8WM7 - chains B and D of the 7 polymer chains in the assembly; structure by electron microscopy, 3.53 A resolution.

# Chain B
Protein: Nitrate transport permease protein
Organism: Nostoc sp
Reference sequence: Q8YZ77 (Q8YZ77_NOSS1); residues 1-279 here = UniProt positions 1-279
Sequence (279 residues; numbered 1 to 279; the number before each row is that of its first residue):
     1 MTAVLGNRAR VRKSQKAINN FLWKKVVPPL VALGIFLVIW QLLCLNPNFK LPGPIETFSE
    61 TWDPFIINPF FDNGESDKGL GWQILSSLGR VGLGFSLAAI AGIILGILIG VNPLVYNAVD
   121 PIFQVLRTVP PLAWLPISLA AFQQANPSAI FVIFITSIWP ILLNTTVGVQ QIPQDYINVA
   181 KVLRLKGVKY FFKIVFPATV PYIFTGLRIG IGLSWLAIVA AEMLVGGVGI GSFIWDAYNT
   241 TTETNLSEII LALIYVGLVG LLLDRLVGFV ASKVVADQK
Not modelled in the structure: 1-21, 275-279

# Chain D
Protein: Nitrate transport ATP-binding protein
Organism: Nostoc sp
Reference sequence: Q8YZ75 (Q8YZ75_NOSS1); residue numbers follow UniProt; this construct covers 1-277
Sequence (277 residues; each row starts with the number of its first residue):
     1 MQIINRNNQT NLKPQKTDNF LVVEGVSKIY PTPEGPYTVL DGIDLKVREG EFVCLIGHSG
    61 CGKSTLLNMI SGFNTPSEGV VLLQDKPITE PGPDRMMVFQ NYCLLPWLNV FENVYLAVDA
   121 VFPNKPQAEK RAIVREHLAM VGLTEAAEKK PSQISGGMKQ RVAIARALSI RPQVLILDEP
   181 FGALDAITKE ELQEELLQIW SDHQVTVLMI THDIDEALFL ADRVVMMTNG PAAQIGEILD
   241 IPFDRPRNRR RIMEDPKYYD LRNYALDFLF NRFAHNE
Not modelled in the structure: 1-16, 274-277
Ligand contacts: ADP (adenosine-5'-diphosphate): Tyr30, Thr32, Tyr37, Val39, Ser59, Gly60, Cys61, Gly62, Lys63, Ser64, Thr65

# Chain B / chain D interface
Residue-residue contacts (25):
  Asp175(B) with Asn101(D); Cys103(D)
  Tyr176(B) with Leu104(D); Leu105(D), hydrophobic; Pro106(D); Trp107(D), hydrophobic
  Asn178(B) with Phe73(D); Phe99(D)
  Val179(B) with Cys103(D); Arg166(D)
  Lys181(B) with Pro91(D)
  Val182(B) with Gly92(D); Pro93(D); Met96(D), hydrophobic; Met97(D)
  Leu183(B) with Ala120(D), hydrophobic; Ile170(D), hydrophobic
  Arg184(B) with Pro91(D), hydrogen bond (side chain-backbone); Gly92(D); Pro93(D)
  Lys193(B) with Leu116(D); Asp119(D), salt bridge
  Pro197(B) with Trp107(D), hydrogen bond (backbone-side chain)
  Ala198(B) with Trp107(D), hydrophobic
  Pro201(B) with Trp107(D), hydrophobic
Interface residues without a listed pair, chain B (14 interface residues in all): Leu185, Ile194
Interface residues without a listed pair, chain D (22 interface residues in all): Glu90, Arg95, Ala117, Val121

# Summary
14 residues of chain B face 22 of chain D across their interface; the contacts include 2 hydrogen bonds and 1
salt bridge. Polar contacts include Lys193(B)-Asp119(D), Arg184(B)-Pro91(D) and Pro197(B)-Trp107(D). Ligands
of chain D: ADP.
Chain B is Nitrate transport permease protein and chain D is Nitrate transport ATP-binding protein, both from
Nostoc sp; the structure, Cryo-EM structure of cyanobacterial nitrate/nitrite transporter NrtBCD in complex
with signalling protein PII, was determined by electron microscopy, deposited together with 8W9M and 8WM8.
